Entry 1X6I (X-ray diffraction, 1.20 A resolution); this record covers chains A and B.

Chain A:
Name: Hypothetical protein ygfY
Organism: Escherichia coli
UniProt: P64559 (YGFY_ECOLI); residue numbers follow UniProt; this construct covers 1-88
Sequence (91 residues; each row starts with the number of its first residue; numbers below 1 keep their minus sign (Gly-2 is residue -2)):
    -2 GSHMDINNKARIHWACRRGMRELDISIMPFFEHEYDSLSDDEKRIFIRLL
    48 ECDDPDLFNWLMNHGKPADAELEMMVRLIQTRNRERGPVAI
Not modelled in the structure: -2 to -1
Construct notes: cloning artifact (-2 to 0)

Chain B:
Name: Hypothetical protein ygfY
Organism: Escherichia coli
UniProt: P64559 (YGFY_ECOLI); residues 201-288 here correspond to UniProt positions 1-88 (UniProt number = residue number - 200)
Sequence (91 residues; each row starts with the number of its first residue):
   198 GSHMDINNKARIHWACRRGMRELDISIMPFFEHEYDSLSDDEKRIFIRLL
   248 ECDDPDLFNWLMNHGKPADAELEMMVRLIQTRNRERGPVAI
Not modelled in the structure: 198-200, 288
Construct notes: cloning artifact (198-200)

How chain A and chain B interact:
Pairs across the interface - 44 pairs, chain A then chain B:
  Glu19(A) with Phe255(B)
  Ile22(A) with His261(B)
  Trp57(A) with Ala287(B)
  Met59(A) with Ile222(B), hydrophobic; Leu258(B); Met259(B), hydrophobic
  Asn60(A) with Gln277(B); Asn280(B); Arg281(B), hydrogen bond
  His61(A) with Pro285(B)
  Gly62(A) with Asn280(B); Arg281(B); Gly284(B); Pro285(B)
  Lys63(A) with Arg281(B); Pro285(B), hydrogen bond (backbone-backbone); Val286(B); Ala287(B), hydrogen bond (backbone-backbone)
  Pro64(A) with Ala287(B)
  Ala65(A) with Val286(B), hydrophobic; Ala287(B), hydrogen bond (backbone-backbone)
  Arg74(A) with Arg281(B)
  Gln77(A) with Asn260(B); Arg281(B)
  Asn80(A) with Asn260(B); Gly262(B)
  Arg81(A) with Asn260(B), hydrogen bond; Gly262(B); Lys263(B); Glu270(B), salt bridge; Arg274(B); Gln277(B)
  Gly84(A) with Gly262(B)
  Pro85(A) with His261(B); Gly262(B); Lys263(B), hydrogen bond (backbone-backbone)
  Val86(A) with Lys263(B); Ala265(B), hydrophobic
  Ala87(A) with Asp253(B); Trp257(B); Lys263(B), hydrogen bond (backbone-backbone); Pro264(B); Ala265(B), hydrogen bond (backbone-backbone)
  Ile88(A) with Ala265(B), hydrophobic
Also at the interface, not in a pair above, chain A (22 interface residues in all): Asp53, Leu58, Glu70
Also at the interface, not in a pair above, chain B (23 interface residues in all): Glu219, Ser223

In short:
22 residues of chain A face 23 of chain B across their interface; the contacts include 8 hydrogen bonds and 1
salt bridge. Polar pairs include Arg81(A)-Glu270(B), Asn60(A)-Arg281(B) and Arg81(A)-Asn260(B).
Both chains are Hypothetical protein ygfY (Escherichia coli). Entry 1X6I (Crystal structure of ygfY from
Escherichia coli) was determined by X-ray diffraction together with 1X6J from the same study.
